5ZUS - chains A and B; structure by X-ray diffraction, 2.00 A resolution.

== Chain A (and B) ==
Name: VP1
Organism: Norovirus GII.17
Notes: fragment: P domain; chain B of this document is another copy of the same molecule, construct and numbering; everything in this record applies to it too
UniProtKB: A0A1C9I7R1 (A0A1C9I7R1_9CALI); residues 222-530 here = UniProt positions 222-530
Amino-acid sequence (309 residues; row label = number of the first residue in the row):
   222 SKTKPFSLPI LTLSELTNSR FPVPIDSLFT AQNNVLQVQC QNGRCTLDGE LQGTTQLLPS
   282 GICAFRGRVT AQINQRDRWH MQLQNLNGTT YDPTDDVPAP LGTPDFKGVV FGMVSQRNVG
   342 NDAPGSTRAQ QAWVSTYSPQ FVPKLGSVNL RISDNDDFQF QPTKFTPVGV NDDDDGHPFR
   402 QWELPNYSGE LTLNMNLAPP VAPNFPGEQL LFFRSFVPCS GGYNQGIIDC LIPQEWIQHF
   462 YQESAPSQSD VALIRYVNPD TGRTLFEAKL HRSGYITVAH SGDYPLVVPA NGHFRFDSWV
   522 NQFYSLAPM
Disordered / not traced: 222-225 (chain B: 222-224)

== Interface between chain A and chain B ==
Residue-residue contacts - 74 pairs, chain A then chain B:
  Pro230(A) - Gln463(B)
  Ile231(A) - Gln463(B)  hydrogen bond (backbone-side chain)
  Leu232(A) - Gln463(B)
  Ser235(A) - Leu279(B)
  Ser235(A) - Asn308(B)
  Glu236(A) - Leu279(B)
  Glu236(A) - Tyr462(B)
  Thr238(A) - Leu279(B)
  Pro243(A) - Ser281(B)
  Pro245(A) - Leu279(B)  hydrophobic
  Leu278(A) - Glu236(B)
  Leu279(A) - Ser235(B)
  Leu279(A) - Glu236(B)
  Leu279(A) - Leu237(B)
  Leu279(A) - Pro245(B)  hydrophobic
  Pro280(A) - Pro280(B)  hydrophobic
  Ser281(A) - Pro243(B)
  Ser281(A) - Pro245(B)
  Asn308(A) - Ser235(B)
  Phe332(A) - Met334(B)  hydrophobic
  Phe332(A) - Ala350(B)  hydrophobic
  Gly333(A) - Met334(B)
  Met334(A) - Gly333(B)
  Met334(A) - Met334(B)  hydrophobic
  Met334(A) - Gln352(B)
  Met334(A) - Val389(B)  hydrophobic
  Ser336(A) - Pro439(B)
  Arg338(A) - Val438(B)  hydrogen bond (side chain-backbone)
  Arg338(A) - Cys440(B)  hydrogen bond
  Arg338(A) - Asn445(B)  hydrogen bond (side chain-backbone)
  Arg338(A) - Gln446(B)  hydrogen bond (side chain-backbone)
  Arg338(A) - Gly447(B)
  Ala344(A) - Tyr444(B)
  Pro345(A) - Tyr444(B)
  Gly346(A) - Gly443(B)
  Gly346(A) - Tyr444(B)
  Ser347(A) - Gly443(B)
  Ser347(A) - Tyr444(B)
  Thr348(A) - Cys440(B)
  Thr348(A) - Gly442(B)  hydrogen bond (side chain-backbone)
  Thr348(A) - Gly443(B)  hydrogen bond (side chain-backbone)
  Arg349(A) - Cys440(B)
  Arg349(A) - Gly442(B)
  Ala350(A) - Phe332(B)  hydrophobic
  Gln351(A) - Gln352(B)
  Gln352(A) - Met334(B)
  Gln352(A) - Ala350(B)
  Gln352(A) - Gln352(B)
  Thr387(A) - Val389(B)
  Val389(A) - Met334(B)  hydrophobic
  Val389(A) - Thr387(B)
  Val438(A) - Arg338(B)  hydrogen bond (backbone-side chain)
  Pro439(A) - Ser336(B)
  Cys440(A) - Arg338(B)  hydrogen bond
  Cys440(A) - Thr348(B)
  Cys440(A) - Arg349(B)
  Ser441(A) - Thr348(B)
  Gly442(A) - Thr348(B)  hydrogen bond (backbone-side chain)
  Gly442(A) - Arg349(B)
  Gly443(A) - Gly346(B)
  Gly443(A) - Ser347(B)
  Gly443(A) - Thr348(B)  hydrogen bond (backbone-backbone)
  Tyr444(A) - Ala344(B)
  Tyr444(A) - Pro345(B)
  Tyr444(A) - Gly346(B)
  Tyr444(A) - Ser347(B)
  Asn445(A) - Arg338(B)  hydrogen bond (backbone-side chain)
  Gln446(A) - Arg338(B)  hydrogen bond (backbone-side chain)
  Gly447(A) - Arg338(B)
  Glu456(A) - Leu279(B)
  Tyr462(A) - Glu236(B)  hydrogen bond
  Gln463(A) - Pro230(B)
  Gln463(A) - Ile231(B)  hydrogen bond (side chain-backbone)
  Gln463(A) - Leu232(B)
Also at the interface, not in a pair above, chain A (48 interface residues in all): Leu237, Val244, Gln337, Lys385, Phe437, Gln459
Also at the interface, not in a pair above, chain B (48 interface residues in all): Thr238, Val244, Leu278, Gln337, Gln351, Lys385, Phe437, Ser441, Glu456, Gln459

== Summary ==
Chain A and chain B each contribute 48 residues to their interface, with 15 hydrogen bonds. Among the polar
pairs are Ile231(A)-Gln463(B), Arg338(A)-Val438(B) and Arg338(A)-Cys440(B).
Chain A and chain B are both VP1 (Norovirus GII.17); the structure, P domain of GII.17-2014/15, was determined
by X-ray diffraction, deposited together with 5ZUQ, 5ZV5, 5ZV7, 5ZV9 and 5ZVC.
